PDB entry 8G8O | X-ray diffraction, 2.20 A resolution | chains A and B

Chain A (and B):
Name: Tyrosine-protein kinase JAK2
Organism: Homo sapiens
Notes: EC 2.7.10.2; chain B of this document is another copy of the same molecule, construct and numbering; everything in this record applies to it too
UniProtKB: O60674 (JAK2_HUMAN); residue numbers follow UniProt; this construct covers 837-1132
Sequence (318 residues; row label = number of the first residue in the row):
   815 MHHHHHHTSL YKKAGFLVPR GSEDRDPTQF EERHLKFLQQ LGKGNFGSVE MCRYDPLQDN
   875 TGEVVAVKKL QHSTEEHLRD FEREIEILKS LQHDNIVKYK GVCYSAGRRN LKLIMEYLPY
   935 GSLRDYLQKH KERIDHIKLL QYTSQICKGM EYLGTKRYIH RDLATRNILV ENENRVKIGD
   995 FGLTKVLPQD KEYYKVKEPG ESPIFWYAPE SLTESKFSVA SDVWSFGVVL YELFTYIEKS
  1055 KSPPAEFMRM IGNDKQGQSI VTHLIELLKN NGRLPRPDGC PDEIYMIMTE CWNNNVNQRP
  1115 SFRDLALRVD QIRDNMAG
Unresolved in the structure: 815-841, 886-887, 920, 1067-1070, 1131-1132 (chain B: 815-842, 920-921, 1012-1014, 1067-1070, 1131-1132)
Modified positions: Tyr1007 (O-phosphotyrosine; PTR); Tyr1008 (O-phosphotyrosine; PTR)
Construct notes: expression tag (815-836); engineered mutation Ser1073 (Met in O60674), Thr1076 (Phe in O60674)
Residues lining bound ligands: YT0 ([1-{5-methyl-2-[(3-methyl-1,2-thiazol-5-yl)amino]pyrimidin-4-yl}-3-(4-methylpiperazin-1-yl)azetidin-3-yl]acetonitrile): Leu855, Gly856, Lys857, Gly858, Gly861, Val863, Ala880, Lys882, Val911, Met929, Glu930, Tyr931, Leu932, Pro933, Tyr934, Gly935, Ser936, Arg980, Asn981, Ile982, Leu983, Gly993, Asp994

Chain A / chain B interface:
Residue-residue contacts (22; chain A residue first):
  Lys945(A) with Lys1055(B); Asp1092(B)
  Glu946(A) with Pro1089(B); Arg1090(B), hydrogen bond (backbone-side chain)
  Asp949(A) with Asp1096(B)
  His950(A) with His950(B); Gly1093(B)
  Tyr1050(A) with Asp1092(B); Gly1093(B), hydrogen bond (side chain-backbone)
  Glu1052(A) with Lys1055(B), salt bridge; Asp1092(B)
  Lys1055(A) with Lys945(B); Glu1052(B), salt bridge
  Pro1089(A) with Glu946(B)
  Arg1090(A) with Glu946(B), hydrogen bond (side chain-backbone)
  Asp1092(A) with Lys945(B); Tyr1050(B); Glu1052(B)
  Gly1093(A) with His950(B); Tyr1050(B)
  Asp1096(A) with Asp949(B)
  Asn1129(A) with Met1130(B)
Also at the interface, not in a pair above, chain A (15 interface residues in all): Thr1049, Met1130
Also at the interface, not in a pair above, chain B (14 interface residues in all): Asn1129

Overview:
15 residues of chain A and 14 residues of chain B are in contact, with 3 hydrogen bonds and 2 salt bridges.
Among the polar pairs are Glu1052(A)-Lys1055(B), Glu946(A)-Arg1090(B) and Tyr1050(A)-Gly1093(B). Ligands of
chain A: compound YT0.
Chain A and chain B are both Tyrosine-protein kinase JAK2 (Homo sapiens); the structure, The crystal structure
of JAK2 in complex with Compound 31, was determined by X-ray diffraction, deposited together with 8G6Z and
8G8X.
